8AU1 - chains H and I of the 18 polymer chains in the assembly; structure by electron microscopy, 3.00 A resolution.

[Chain H (and I)]
Protein: Putative tail sheath protein
Organism: Klebsiella phage vB_KpM_FBKp24
Notes: chain I of this document is another copy of the same molecule, construct and numbering; everything in this record applies to it too
Reference sequence: A0A7U0GB71 (A0A7U0GB71_9CAUD); residues 1-689 here = UniProt positions 1-689
Amino-acid sequence (689 residues; numbered 1 to 689; the number before each row is that of its first residue):
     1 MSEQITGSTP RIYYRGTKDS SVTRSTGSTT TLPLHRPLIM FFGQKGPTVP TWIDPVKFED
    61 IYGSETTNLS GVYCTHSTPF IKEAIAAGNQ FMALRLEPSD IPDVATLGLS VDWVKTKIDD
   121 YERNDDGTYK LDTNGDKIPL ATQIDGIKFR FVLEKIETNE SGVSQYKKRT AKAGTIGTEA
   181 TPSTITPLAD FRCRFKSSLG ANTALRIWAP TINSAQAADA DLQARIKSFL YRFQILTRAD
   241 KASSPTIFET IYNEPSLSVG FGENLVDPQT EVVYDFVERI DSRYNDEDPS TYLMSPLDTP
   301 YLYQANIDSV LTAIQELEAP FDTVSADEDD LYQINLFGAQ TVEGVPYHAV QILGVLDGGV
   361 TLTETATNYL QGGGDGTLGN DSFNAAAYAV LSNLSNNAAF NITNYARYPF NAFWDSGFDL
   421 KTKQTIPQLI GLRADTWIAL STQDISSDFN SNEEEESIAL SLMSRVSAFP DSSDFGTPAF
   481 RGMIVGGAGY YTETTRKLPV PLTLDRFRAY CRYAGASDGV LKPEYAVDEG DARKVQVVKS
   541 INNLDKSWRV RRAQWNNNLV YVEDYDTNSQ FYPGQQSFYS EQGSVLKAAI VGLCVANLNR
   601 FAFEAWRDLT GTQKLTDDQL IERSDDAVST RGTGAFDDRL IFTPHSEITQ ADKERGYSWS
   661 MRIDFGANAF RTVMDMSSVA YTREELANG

[How chain H and chain I interact]
Pairs across the interface (38):
  Glu3(H) with Trp548(I), hydrogen bond
  Ile5(H) with Asp675(I)
  Thr6(H) with Arg552(I)
  Gly7(H) with Val673(I)
  Ser8(H) with Trp555(I), hydrogen bond; Thr672(I), hydrogen bond (backbone-side chain); Val673(I)
  Thr9(H) with Trp548(I); Arg552(I); Trp555(I); Tyr561(I); Val673(I)
  Pro10(H) with Trp548(I); Trp555(I); Tyr561(I); Pro573(I), hydrophobic; Thr672(I)
  Arg11(H) with Trp548(I); Thr672(I); Val673(I); Met674(I), hydrogen bond (backbone-backbone)
  Ile12(H) with Met674(I)
  Tyr13(H) with Trp548(I); Val673(I), hydrophobic; Met674(I), hydrogen bond (backbone-backbone); Asp675(I); Met676(I), hydrogen bond (backbone-backbone)
  Tyr14(H) with Met676(I), hydrophobic
  Arg15(H) with Met676(I), hydrogen bond (backbone-backbone); Ser677(I)
  Gly16(H) with Ser677(I); Ser678(I)
  Thr17(H) with Ser678(I)
  Lys18(H) with Ser678(I), hydrogen bond (backbone-backbone); Val679(I); Ala680(I), hydrogen bond (backbone-backbone)
  Ser20(H) with Tyr681(I)
  Gln269(H) with Gln582(I), hydrogen bond (backbone-side chain)
Also at the interface, not in a pair above, chain H (18 interface residues in all): Asp19
Also at the interface, not in a pair above, chain I (18 interface residues in all): Arg551, Glu563

[In short]
The chain H/chain I interface involves 18 residues from each chain, with 10 hydrogen bonds. Among the polar
pairs are Glu3(H)-Trp548(I), Ser8(H)-Trp555(I) and Ser8(H)-Thr672(I).
Chain H and chain I are both Putative tail sheath protein (Klebsiella phage vB_KpM_FBKp24); the structure,
Jumbo Phage phi-kp24 tail outer sheath, was determined by electron microscopy together with 8BFK and 8BFL from
the same study.
